PDB entry 7KGQ | X-ray diffraction, 1.34 A resolution | chains A and B of the 3 polymer chains in the assembly

[Chain A]
Molecule: MHC class I antigen
Source organism: Homo sapiens
Reference sequence: Q861F7 (Q861F7_HUMAN); residue numbers follow UniProt; this construct covers 1-278
Chain sequence (278 residues; row label = number of the first residue in the row):
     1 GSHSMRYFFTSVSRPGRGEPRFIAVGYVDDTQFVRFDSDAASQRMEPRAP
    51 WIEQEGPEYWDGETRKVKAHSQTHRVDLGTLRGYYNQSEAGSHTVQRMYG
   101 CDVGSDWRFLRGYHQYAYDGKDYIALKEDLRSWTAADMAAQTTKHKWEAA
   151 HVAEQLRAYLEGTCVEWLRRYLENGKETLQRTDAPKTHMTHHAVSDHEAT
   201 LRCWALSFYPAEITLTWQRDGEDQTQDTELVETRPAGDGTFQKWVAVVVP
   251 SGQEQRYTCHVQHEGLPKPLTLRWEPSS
Not modelled in the structure: 277-278
Differences from the reference sequence: conflict Val-245 (Ala in Q861F7)
Cystine bridges: Cys-101/Cys-164, Cys-203/Cys-259
Metal / ion sites: Cd2+ site 1: His-145, His-197, Glu-198; Cd2+ site 2: His-151, Glu-154, His-191; Ca2+ near Glu-198 (its only coordinating residue here)

[Chain B]
Molecule: Beta-2-microglobulin
Source organism: Homo sapiens
Reference sequence: P61769 (B2MG_HUMAN); residues 1-99 here correspond to UniProt positions 21-119 (UniProt number = residue number + 20)
Chain sequence (99 residues; numbered 1 to 99; the number before each row is that of its first residue):
     1 IQRTPKIQVYSRHPAENGKSNFLNCYVSGFHPSDIEVDLLKNGERIEKVE
    51 HSDLSFSKDWSFYLLYYTEFTPTEKDEYACRVNHVTLSQPKIVKWDRDM
UniProt features mapped onto this chain:
  - modified residue: Gln-2 (Pyrrolidone carboxylic acid)
  - glycosylation: Ile-1 (N-linked (Glc) (glycation) isoleucine), Lys-19 (N-linked (Glc) (glycation) lysine), Lys-41 (N-linked (Glc) (glycation) lysine), Lys-48 (N-linked (Glc) (glycation) lysine), Lys-58 (N-linked (Glc) (glycation) lysine), Lys-91 (N-linked (Glc) (glycation) lysine), Lys-94 (N-linked (Glc) (glycation) lysine)
Cystine bridges: Cys-25/Cys-80
Metal / ion sites: Ca2+: Asn-83, His-84, Leu-87

[How chain A and chain B interact]
Residue-residue contacts (55):
  Phe-8(A) / Ser-55(B)
  Phe-8(A) / Phe-56(B)
  Phe-9(A) / Phe-56(B)
  Thr-10(A) / Leu-54(B)
  Thr-10(A) / Phe-56(B)
  Thr-10(A) / Phe-62(B)
  Val-12(A) / Ser-33(B)
  Arg-14(A) / Asp-34(B)  salt bridge
  Ile-23(A) / Leu-54(B)
  Val-25(A) / Asp-53(B)
  Val-25(A) / Leu-54(B)
  Val-25(A) / Ser-55(B)
  Tyr-27(A) / Tyr-63(B)
  Gln-32(A) / Asp-53(B)  hydrogen bond
  Arg-35(A) / Asp-53(B)  salt bridge
  Arg-48(A) / Asp-53(B)  salt bridge
  Gln-96(A) / His-31(B)  hydrogen bond
  Gln-96(A) / Phe-56(B)
  Gln-96(A) / Trp-60(B)  hydrogen bond (side chain-backbone)
  Gln-96(A) / Phe-62(B)
  Arg-97(A) / Phe-56(B)
  Gln-115(A) / Trp-60(B)
  Tyr-116(A) / Trp-60(B)
  Ala-117(A) / Trp-60(B)  hydrophobic
  Asp-119(A) / Ile-1(B)  hydrogen bond (backbone-backbone)
  Asp-119(A) / His-31(B)
  Gly-120(A) / Arg-3(B)  hydrogen bond (backbone-side chain)
  Gly-120(A) / His-31(B)
  Gly-120(A) / Trp-60(B)
  Lys-121(A) / Ile-1(B)
  Asp-122(A) / Trp-60(B)  hydrogen bond
  His-192(A) / Asp-98(B)  salt bridge
  Arg-202(A) / Asp-98(B)  hydrogen bond (side chain-backbone)
  Arg-202(A) / Met-99(B)
  Trp-204(A) / Asp-98(B)
  Trp-204(A) / Met-99(B)
  Val-231(A) / Gln-8(B)
  Glu-232(A) / Gln-8(B)  hydrogen bond (backbone-side chain)
  Glu-232(A) / Tyr-26(B)
  Glu-232(A) / Ser-28(B)  hydrogen bond
  Thr-233(A) / Tyr-26(B)
  Arg-234(A) / Gln-8(B)  hydrogen bond
  Arg-234(A) / Tyr-10(B)
  Arg-234(A) / Met-99(B)  hydrogen bond (side chain-backbone)
  Pro-235(A) / Tyr-10(B)  hydrogen bond (backbone-side chain)
  Pro-235(A) / Asn-24(B)
  Pro-235(A) / Tyr-26(B)
  Ala-236(A) / Arg-12(B)  hydrogen bond (backbone-side chain)
  Ala-236(A) / Asn-24(B)  hydrogen bond (backbone-side chain)
  Gly-237(A) / Arg-12(B)  hydrogen bond (backbone-side chain)
  Gly-237(A) / Leu-65(B)
  Gln-242(A) / Tyr-10(B)
  Gln-242(A) / Ser-11(B)  hydrogen bond (side chain-backbone)
  Gln-242(A) / Arg-12(B)  hydrogen bond (side chain-backbone)
  Trp-244(A) / Met-99(B)  hydrogen bond (side chain-backbone)
Also at the interface, not in a pair above, chain A (36 interface residues in all): Thr-94, Met-98, Leu-206, Asp-238
Also at the interface, not in a pair above, chain B (26 interface residues in all): Pro-14, Lys-58, Asp-59, Arg-97

[Overview]
36 residues of chain A face 26 of chain B across their interface; the contacts include 18 hydrogen bonds and 4
salt bridges. Among the polar pairs are Arg-14(A)/Asp-34(B), Arg-35(A)/Asp-53(B) and Arg-48(A)/Asp-53(B).
His-145(A), His-197(A) and Glu-198(A) form the Cd2+ site 1.
Chain A is MHC class I antigen and chain B is Beta-2-microglobulin, both from Homo sapiens; the structure,
Crystal Structure of HLA-A*0201in complex with SARS-CoV-2 N222-230, was determined by X-ray diffraction
together with 7KGO, 7KGP, 7KGR, 7KGS and 7KGT from the same study.
